Entry 9QEA (X-ray diffraction, 2.30 A resolution); this record covers chain A.

[Chain A]
Molecule: Lysine--tRNA ligase 1
Organism: Mycobacterium tuberculosis
Notes: EC 6.1.1.6
Reference sequence: P9WFU9 (SYK1_MYCTU); residue numbers follow UniProt; this construct covers 1-505
Amino-acid sequence (526 residues; numbered -20 to 505; the number before each row is that of its first residue; numbers below 1 keep their minus sign (Met-20 is residue -20)):
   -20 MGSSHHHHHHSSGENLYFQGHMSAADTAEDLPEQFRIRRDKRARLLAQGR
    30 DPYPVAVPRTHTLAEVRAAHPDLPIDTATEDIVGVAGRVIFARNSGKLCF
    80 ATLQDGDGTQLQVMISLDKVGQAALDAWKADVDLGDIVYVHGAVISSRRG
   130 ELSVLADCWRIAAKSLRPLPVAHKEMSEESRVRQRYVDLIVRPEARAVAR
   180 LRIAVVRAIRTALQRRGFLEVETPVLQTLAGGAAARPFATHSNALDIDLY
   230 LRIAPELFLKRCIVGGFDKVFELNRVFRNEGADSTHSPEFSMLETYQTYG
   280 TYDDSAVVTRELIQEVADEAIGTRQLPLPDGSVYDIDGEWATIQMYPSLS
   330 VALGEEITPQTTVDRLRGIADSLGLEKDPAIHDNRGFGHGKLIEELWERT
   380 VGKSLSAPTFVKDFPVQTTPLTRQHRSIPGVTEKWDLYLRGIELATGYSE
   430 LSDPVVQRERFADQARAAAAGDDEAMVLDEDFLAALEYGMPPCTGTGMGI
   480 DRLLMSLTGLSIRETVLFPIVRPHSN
Disordered / not traced: -20 to 11, 128-129, 354-365, 447-454, 500-505
Construct notes: initiating methionine (-20); expression tag (-19 to 0)
Ligand contacts:
  - A1I61 (2-azanyl-6-cyclohexyl-4-ethoxy-7H-pyrrolo[3,4-d]pyrimidin-5-one): Arg257, Thr264, His265, Ser266, Phe269, Met271, Glu422, Leu423, Ala424, Thr425, Gly476, Met477, Gly478, Asp480, Arg481, Ile491
  - lysine (LYS): Gly211, Ala212, Ala233, Glu235, Arg257, Met271, Glu273, Tyr275, Thr425, Gly426, Tyr427, Glu429, Gly474, Thr475, Gly476
Curated features (UniProtKB/Swiss-Prot):
  - binding site (Mg(2+)): Asp415, Glu422
What the authors report for this chain:
  - binding site for A1I61: Ser266, Asp480
  - conformationally variable residues (loop rearrangement): Asn258 to Pro267

[In short]
Bound to chain A: lysine and compound A1I61. From UniProt: Mg2+-binding residues Asp415 and Glu422. From the
paper: a binding site for A1I61 at Ser266 and Asp480; conformational variability at Asn258.
Chain A is Lysine--tRNA ligase 1 (Mycobacterium tuberculosis); the structure, CRYSTAL STRUCTURE OF LYSYL-TRNA
SYNTHETASE FROM Mycobacterium tuberculosis COMPLEXED WITH L-LYSINE AND INHIBITOR DDD01839469, was determined
by X-ray diffraction, deposited together with 9QBR, 9QC3, 9QC4, 9QDJ and 9QEI.
